1DIL - chain A; structure by X-ray diffraction, 1.90 A resolution.

[Chain A]
Molecule: Sialidase
From: Salmonella typhimurium
Notes: EC 3.2.1.18
UniProt: P29768 (NANH_SALTY); residues 2-382 here correspond to UniProt positions 1-381 (UniProt number = residue number - 1)
Sequence (381 residues; row label = number of the first residue in the row):
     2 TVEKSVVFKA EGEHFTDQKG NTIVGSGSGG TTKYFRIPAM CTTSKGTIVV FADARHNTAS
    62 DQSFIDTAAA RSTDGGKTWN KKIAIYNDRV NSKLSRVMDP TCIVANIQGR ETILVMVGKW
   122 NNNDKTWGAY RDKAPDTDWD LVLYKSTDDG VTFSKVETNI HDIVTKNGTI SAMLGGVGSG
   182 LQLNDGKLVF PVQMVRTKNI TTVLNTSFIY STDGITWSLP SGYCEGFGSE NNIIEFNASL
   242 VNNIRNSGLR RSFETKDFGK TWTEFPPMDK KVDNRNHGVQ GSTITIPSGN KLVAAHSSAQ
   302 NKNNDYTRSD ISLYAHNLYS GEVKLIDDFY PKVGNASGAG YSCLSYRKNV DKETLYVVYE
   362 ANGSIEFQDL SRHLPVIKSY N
Differences from the reference sequence: conflict Asp329 (Ala328 in P29768)
Ligand contacts: oligosaccharide (AXP, EQP units): Arg37, Ile38, Arg56, Asp62, Gln63, Met99, Asp100, Trp121, Thr127, Trp128, Leu175, Glu231, Arg246, Tyr307, Arg309, Tyr342

[Summary]
Chain A binds oligosaccharide.
Chain A is Sialidase (Salmonella typhimurium); the structure, Sialidase from salmonella typhimurium complexed
with apana and epana inhibitors, was determined by X-ray diffraction, deposited together with 1DIM, 2SIM and
2SIL.
